PDB entry 5UHP | X-ray diffraction, 2.79 A resolution | chains A and B of the 4 polymer chains in the assembly

[Chain A (and B)]
Protein: O-GlcNAcase TIM-barrel domain
From: Homo sapiens
Notes: EC 3.2.1.169, 3.2.1.-; chain B of this document is another copy of the same molecule, construct and numbering; everything in this record applies to it too
Reference sequence: O60502 (OGA_HUMAN); numbering as in UniProt (aligned over 14-400)
Amino-acid sequence (388 residues; each row starts with the number of its first residue):
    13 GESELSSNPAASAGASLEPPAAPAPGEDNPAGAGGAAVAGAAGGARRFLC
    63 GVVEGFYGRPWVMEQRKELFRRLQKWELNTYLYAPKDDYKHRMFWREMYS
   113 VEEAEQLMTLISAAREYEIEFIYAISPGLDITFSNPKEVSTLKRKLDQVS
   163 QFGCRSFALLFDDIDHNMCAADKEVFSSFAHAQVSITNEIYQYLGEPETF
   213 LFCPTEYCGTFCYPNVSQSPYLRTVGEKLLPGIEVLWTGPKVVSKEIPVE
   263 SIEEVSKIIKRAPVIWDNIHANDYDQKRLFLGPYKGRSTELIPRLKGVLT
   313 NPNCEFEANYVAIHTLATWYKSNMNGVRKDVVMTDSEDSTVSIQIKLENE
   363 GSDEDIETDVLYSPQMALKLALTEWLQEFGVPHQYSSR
Unresolved in the structure: 13-58, 177-178, 341-370, 398-400
Construct notes: expression tag (13)

[Interface between chain A and chain B]
Pairs across the interface (7):
  Arg71(A) with Arg71(B)
  Ser112(A) with Gln396(B)
  Glu114(A) with Gln396(B)
  Glu115(A) with Tyr397(B)
  Gln288(A) with Gln288(B)
  Gln396(A) with Ser112(B)
  Tyr397(A) with Glu115(B)
Interface residues without a listed pair, chain B (7 interface residues in all): Glu114

[Summary]
Chain A and chain B each contribute 7 residues to their interface.
Chain A and chain B are both O-GlcNAcase TIM-barrel domain (Homo sapiens); the structure, Crystal structure of
the core catalytic domain of human O-GlcNAcase, was determined by X-ray diffraction.
